PDB entry 5LUN | X-ray diffraction, 1.08 A resolution | chain A

[Chain A]
Molecule: 2-oxoglutarate-dependent ethylene/succinate-forming enzyme
Organism: Pseudomonas savastanoi pv. phaseolicola
Notes: EC 1.13.12.19, 1.14.11.34
UniProt: P32021 (EFE_PSESH); residue numbers follow UniProt; this construct covers 2-350
Sequence (352 residues; row label = number of the first residue in the row; numbers below 1 keep their minus sign (Gly-1 is residue -1)):
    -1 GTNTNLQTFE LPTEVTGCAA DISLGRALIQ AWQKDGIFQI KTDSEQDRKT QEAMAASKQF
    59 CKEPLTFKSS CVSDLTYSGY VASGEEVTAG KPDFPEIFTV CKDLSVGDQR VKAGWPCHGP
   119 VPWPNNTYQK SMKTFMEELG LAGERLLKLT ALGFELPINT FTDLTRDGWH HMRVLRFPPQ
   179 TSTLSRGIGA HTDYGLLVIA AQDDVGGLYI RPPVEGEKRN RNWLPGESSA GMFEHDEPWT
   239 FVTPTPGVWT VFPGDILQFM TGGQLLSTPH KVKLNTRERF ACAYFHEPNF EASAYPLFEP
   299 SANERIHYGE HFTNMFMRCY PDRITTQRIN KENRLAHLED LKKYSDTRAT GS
Disordered / not traced: -1 to 1, 298, 341-350
Construct notes: expression tag (-1 to 1)
Swiss-Prot annotation at these positions:
  - binding site (Fe cation): His189, His268
Ion coordination: Fe ion: His189, Asp191, His268 (together with N-oxalylglycine)
Residues lining bound ligands:
  - arginine (ARG): Glu84, Val85, Thr86, Ala87, Asp91, Arg171, Ile186, His189, Asp191, Tyr192, Ala228, Phe283, Phe314, Arg316, Cys317
  - N-oxalylglycine (OGA): Arg171, Leu173, Phe175, Ile186, His189, Asp191, Ala198, Leu206, His268, Val270, Arg277, Ala279, Ala281, Phe283
From the paper describing this entry:
  - Fe ion coordination: His189, Asp191, His268
  - binding site for arginine: Glu84, Thr86, Arg171, Asp191, Tyr192, Phe283, Arg316, Cys317, Tyr318
  - contacts within the chain: Glu84-Arg171 (salt bridge), Asn220-Arg316 (hydrogen bond)
  - conformationally variable residues (side-chain flip): Glu84, Asp191, Tyr192, Phe283, Arg316
  - binding site for N-oxalylglycine: Arg171, Leu173, Phe175, Ile186, Leu206, Val270, Arg277, Ala279, Ala281, Phe283
  - mutagenesis - E84D, E84Q, R171A, R171K: abolished catalytic activity on ethylene
  - mutagenesis - E84Q, R171K: abolished catalytic activity on succinate nor P5C
  - mutagenesis - Y192F (5% of wild type), R316A, R316K, Y318F (65% of wild type): decreased catalytic activity on ethylene

[In short]
Ligands of chain A: N-oxalylglycine and arginine. His189, Asp191 and His268 form the Fe ion site. From
UniProt: Fe cation-binding residues His189 and His268. From the paper: a binding site for N-oxalylglycine at
Arg171, Leu173 and Phe175 among others; E84D, E84Q and R171A, among others, abolish catalytic activity on
ethylene; 8 substitutions were tested in all.
Chain A is 2-oxoglutarate-dependent ethylene/succinate-forming enzyme (Pseudomonas savastanoi pv.
phaseolicola); the structure, Ethylene Forming Enzyme from Pseudomonas syringae pv. phaseolicola - P1
ultra-high resolution crystal form in complex ..., was determined by X-ray diffraction together with 5LSQ and
5MOF from the same study.
